Entry 9H9M (electron microscopy, 3.10 A resolution); this record covers chains 1 and I of the 9 polymer chains in the assembly.

Chain 1:
Molecule: 16S RNA
Organism: Escherichia coli
Sequence (1542 nucleotides; numbered 1 to 1542; the number before each row is that of its first residue):
     1 AAAUUGAAGAGUUUGAUCAUGGCUCAGAUUGAACGCUGGCGGCAGGCCUA
    51 ACACAUGCAAGUCGAACGGUAACAGGAAGAAGCUUGCUUCUUUGCUGACG
   101 AGUGGCGGACGGGUGAGUAAUGUCUGGGAAACUGCCUGAUGGAGGGGGAU
   151 AACUACUGGAAACGGUAGCUAAUACCGCAUAACGUCGCAAGACCAAAGAG
   201 GGGGACCUUCGGGCCUCUUGCCAUCGGAUGUGCCCAGAUGGGAUUAGCUA
   251 GUAGGUGGGGUAACGGCUCACCUAGGCGACGAUCCCUAGCUGGUCUGAGA
   301 GGAUGACCAGCCACACUGGAACUGAGACACGGUCCAGACUCCUACGGGAG
   351 GCAGCAGUGGGGAAUAUUGCACAAUGGGCGCAAGCCUGAUGCAGCCAUGC
   401 CGCGUGUAUGAAGAAGGCCUUCGGGUUGUAAAGUACUUUCAGCGGGGAGG
   451 AAGGGAGUAAAGUUAAUACCUUUGCUCAUUGACGUUACCCGCAGAAGAAG
   501 CACCGGCUAACUCCGUGCCAGCAGCCXCGGUAAUACGGAGGGUGCAAGCG
   551 UUAAUCGGAAUUACUGGGCGUAAAGCGCACGCAGGCGGUUUGUUAAGUCA
   601 GAUGUGAAAUCCCCGGGCUCAACCUGGGAACUGCAUCUGAUACUGGCAAG
   651 CUUGAGUCUCGUAGAGGGGGGUAGAAUUCCAGGUGUAGCGGUGAAAUGCG
   701 UAGAGAUCUGGAGGAAUACCGGUGGCGAAGGCGGCCCCCUGGACGAAGAC
   751 UGACGCUCAGGUGCGAAAGCGUGGGGAGCAAACAGGAUUAGAUACCCUGG
   801 UAGUCCACGCCGUAAACGAUGUCGACUUGGAGGUUGUGCCCUUGAGGCGU
   851 GGCUUCCGGAGCUAACGCGUUAAGUCGACCGCCUGGGGAGUACGGCCGCA
   901 AGGUUAAAACUCAAAUGAAUUGACGGGGGCCCGCACAAGCGGUGGAGCAU
   951 GUGGUUUAAUUCGAUGXAACGCGAAGAACCUUACCUGGUCUUGACAUCCA
  1001 CGGAAGUUUUCAGAGAUGAGAAUGUGCCUUCGGGAACCGUGAGACAGGUG
  1051 CUGCAUGGCUGUCGUCAGCUCGUGUUGUGAAAUGUUGGGUUAAGUCCCGC
  1101 AACGAGCGCAACCCUUAUCCUUUGUUGCCAGCGGUCCGGCCGGGAACUCA
  1151 AAGGAGACUGCCAGUGAUAAACUGGAGGAAGGUGGGGAUGACGUCAAGUC
  1201 AUCAUGGCCCUUACGACCAGGGCUACACACGUGCUACAAUGGCGCAUACA
  1251 AAGAGAAGCGACCUCGCGAGAGCAAGCGGACCUCAUAAAGUGCGUCGUAG
  1301 UCCGGAUUGGAGUCUGCAACUCGACUCCAUGAAGUCGGAAUCGCUAGUAA
  1351 UCGUGGAUCAGAAUGCCACGGUGAAUACGUUCCCGGGCCUUGUACACACC
  1401 GCCCGUXACACCAUGGGAGUGGGUUGCAAAAGAAGUAGGUAGCUUAACCU
  1451 UCGGGAGGGCGCUUACCACUUUGUGAUUCAUGACUGGGGUGAAGUCGUAA
  1501 CAAGGUAACCGUAGGGGAACCUGCGGUUGGAUCACCUCCUUA
Unresolved in the structure: 1-930, 1387-1542
Modified residues: PSU (pseudouridine-5'-monophosphate) at position 516, G7M (N7-methyl-guanosine-5'-monophosphate) at position 527, 2MG (2N-methylguanosine-5'-monophosphate) at position 966, 5MC (5-methylcytidine-5'-monophosphate) at position 967, 2MG (2N-methylguanosine-5'-monophosphate) at position 1207, 4OC (4n,o2'-methylcytidine-5'-monophosphate) at position 1402, 5MC (5-methylcytidine-5'-monophosphate) at position 1407, UR3 (3-methyluridine-5'-monophoshate) at position 1498, 2MG (2N-methylguanosine-5'-monophosphate) at position 1516, MA6 (6N-dimethyladenosine-5'-monophoshate) at position 1518, MA6 (6N-dimethyladenosine-5'-monophoshate) at position 1519
Ion coordination: Mg2+ site 1 near A937 (its only coordinating residue here); Mg2+ site 2: G944, G945; Mg2+ site 3 near G945 (its only coordinating residue here); Mg2+ site 4: A964, U1199; Mg2+ site 5 near C972 (its only coordinating residue here); Mg2+ site 6 near C980 (its only coordinating residue here); Mg2+ site 7: G993, G1041; Mg2+ site 8 near G1013 (its only coordinating residue here); Mg2+ site 9 near G1050 (its only coordinating residue here); Mg2+ site 10: C1054, A1197, G1198; Mg2+ site 11: C1069, G1094; Mg2+ site 12: U1085, U1086, G1099; 12 more Mg2+ sites not listed

Chain I:
Molecule: Small ribosomal subunit protein uS9
Organism: Escherichia coli
UniProtKB: P0A7X3 (RS9_ECOLI); residue numbers follow UniProt; this construct covers 1-130
Sequence (130 residues; numbered 1 to 130; the number before each row is that of its first residue):
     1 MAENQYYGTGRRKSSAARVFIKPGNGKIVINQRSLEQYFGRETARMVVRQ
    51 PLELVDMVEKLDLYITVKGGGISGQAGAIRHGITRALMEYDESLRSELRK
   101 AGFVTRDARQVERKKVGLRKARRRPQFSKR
Unresolved in the structure: 1-3

Interface between chain 1 and chain I:
Residue-residue contacts (100; chain 1 residue first):
  G942(1) with Gln126(I), base contact
  2MG_966(1) with Arg130(I), hydrogen bond to the sugar
  5MC_967(1) with Phe127(I), phosphate contact; Ser128(I), sugar contact; Arg130(I), sugar contact
  C970(1) with Arg130(I), base contact
  U1116(1) with Gln110(I), hydrogen bond to the sugar
  A1117(1) with Arg106(I), hydrogen bond to the phosphate; Ala108(I), sugar contact; Gln110(I), sugar contact
  U1118(1) with Arg11(I), salt bridge to the phosphate; Arg85(I), hydrogen bond to the phosphate; Arg106(I), salt bridge to the phosphate
  C1119(1) with Arg11(I), salt bridge to the phosphate; Arg85(I), salt bridge to the phosphate
  A1130(1) with Gln5(I), hydrogen bond to the sugar; Arg18(I), salt bridge to the phosphate; Phe20(I), sugar contact; Tyr64(I), hydrogen bond to the phosphate
  A1146(1) with Arg18(I), base contact
  C1147(1) with Tyr7(I), hydrogen bond to the sugar; Arg18(I), hydrogen bond to the sugar
  U1148(1) with Tyr7(I), sugar contact; Thr9(I), phosphate contact; Arg18(I), sugar contact
  G1178(1) with Arg95(I), salt bridge to the phosphate; Arg99(I), salt bridge to the phosphate
  A1179(1) with Arg95(I), salt bridge to the phosphate; Arg99(I), salt bridge to the phosphate; Thr105(I), phosphate contact; Arg106(I), sugar contact
  A1180(1) with Arg99(I), salt bridge to the phosphate; Thr105(I), hydrogen bond to the phosphate
  G1186(1) with Glu112(I), sugar contact; Lys115(I), phosphate contact
  G1187(1) with Lys115(I), phosphate contact
  G1231(1) with Arg130(I), sugar contact
  U1232(1) with Gln126(I), phosphate contact; Phe127(I), phosphate contact
  G1233(1) with Arg119(I), salt bridge to the phosphate; Pro125(I), phosphate contact; Gln126(I), phosphate contact
  A1248(1) with Arg33(I), hydrogen bond to the phosphate
  C1249(1) with Arg33(I), salt bridge to the phosphate; Tyr38(I), sugar contact; Gly70(I), hydrogen bond to the sugar; Gly71(I), sugar contact; Gln75(I), hydrogen bond to the sugar
  A1250(1) with Ser14(I), sugar contact; Lys68(I), phosphate contact; Gly69(I), hydrogen bond to the phosphate; Gly70(I), sugar contact
  U1341(1) with Lys129(I), hydrogen bond to the sugar
  C1342(1) with Gln126(I), hydrogen bond to the sugar; Phe127(I), phosphate contact
  G1343(1) with Arg123(I), sugar contact; Arg124(I), salt bridge to the phosphate; Phe127(I), phosphate contact
  C1344(1) with Arg122(I), sugar contact; Arg124(I), salt bridge to the phosphate
  U1345(1) with Arg122(I), salt bridge to the phosphate
  A1346(1) with Arg122(I), salt bridge to the phosphate
  G1347(1) with Arg12(I), hydrogen bond to the base; Lys13(I), base contact; Arg109(I), hydrogen bond to the base; Gln110(I), sugar contact
  U1348(1) with Val111(I), phosphate contact; Glu112(I), hydrogen bond to the phosphate; Ala121(I), phosphate contact; Arg122(I), phosphate contact
  A1349(1) with Lys120(I), salt bridge to the phosphate; Ala121(I), phosphate contact; Arg122(I), phosphate contact; Arg123(I), phosphate contact
  A1350(1) with Lys120(I), salt bridge to the phosphate; Arg123(I), salt bridge to the phosphate
  U1351(1) with Lys120(I), base contact
  C1367(1) with Lys114(I), salt bridge to the phosphate; Gly117(I), hydrogen bond to the phosphate
  A1368(1) with Arg113(I), salt bridge to the phosphate; Lys114(I), salt bridge to the phosphate; Lys115(I), phosphate contact; Val116(I), phosphate contact
  C1369(1) with Arg113(I), phosphate contact; Lys114(I), hydrogen bond to the phosphate
  G1370(1) with Ser14(I), phosphate contact; Val111(I), phosphate contact
  G1371(1) with Lys13(I), phosphate contact; Ser14(I), hydrogen bond to the phosphate; Gly70(I), phosphate contact; Gly71(I), phosphate contact
  U1372(1) with Lys13(I), salt bridge to the phosphate; Arg41(I), hydrogen bond to the phosphate; Gly71(I), phosphate contact; Ile72(I), hydrogen bond to the phosphate; Ser73(I), hydrogen bond to the phosphate; Gly74(I), hydrogen bond to the phosphate
  G1373(1) with Lys13(I), hydrogen bond to the base; Arg41(I), salt bridge to the phosphate; Ser73(I), hydrogen bond to the phosphate
Interface residues without a listed pair, chain 1 (48 interface residues in all): U943, A968, C1129, C1149, C1230, A1251, U1291
Interface residues without a listed pair, chain I (51 interface residues in all): Ala16, Gly40, Val104

In short:
48 residues of chain 1 and 51 residues of chain I are in contact; the contacts include 27 hydrogen bonds and
24 salt bridges. Among the polar pairs are G1347(1)-Arg12(I), G1347(1)-Arg109(I) and G1373(1)-Lys13(I).
G944(1) and G945(1) form the Mg2+ site 2.
Chain 1 is 16S RNA and chain I is Small ribosomal subunit protein uS9, both from Escherichia coli; the
structure, Complex 4 (HEAD) 30S-GE81112 (weak residual tRNA), was determined by electron microscopy, deposited
together with 9H8G, 9H9H, 9H9I, 9H9J, 9H9K, 9H9L and 9H9N.
